1YTI - chains A and I; structure by X-ray diffraction, 2.20 A resolution.

[Chain A]
Molecule: Siv protease
Organism: Simian immunodeficiency virus
Notes: EC 3.4.23.16
UniProtKB: P05896 (POL_SIVM1); residues 1-98 here correspond to UniProt positions 106-203 (UniProt number = residue number + 105)
Chain sequence (99 residues; row label = number of the first residue in the row):
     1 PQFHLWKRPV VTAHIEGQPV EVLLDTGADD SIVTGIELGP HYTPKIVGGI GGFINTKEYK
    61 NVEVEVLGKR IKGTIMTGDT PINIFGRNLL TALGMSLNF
Differences from the reference sequence: engineered mutation His-4 (Ser109 in P05896); conflict Lys-7 (Arg112 in P05896), Val-64 (Ile169 in P05896)

[Chain I]
Molecule: Peptide product
Chain sequence (4 residues; numbered 101 to 104; the number before each row is that of its first residue):
   101 FLEK

[Interface between chain A and chain I]
Pairs across the interface (18; chain A residue first):
  Gly-27(A) with Phe-101(I); Leu-102(I), hydrogen bond (backbone-backbone)
  Ala-28(A) with Leu-102(I), hydrophobic
  Asp-29(A) with Leu-102(I), hydrogen bond (backbone-backbone); Glu-103(I)
  Asp-30(A) with Leu-102(I); Lys-104(I)
  Ile-32(A) with Leu-102(I), hydrophobic
  Lys-45(A) with Lys-104(I)
  Ile-46(A) with Lys-104(I)
  Val-47(A) with Glu-103(I); Lys-104(I)
  Gly-48(A) with Leu-102(I); Glu-103(I), hydrogen bond (backbone-backbone)
  Gly-49(A) with Phe-101(I)
  Glu-58(A) with Lys-104(I), salt bridge
  Met-76(A) with Lys-104(I)
  Ile-84(A) with Leu-102(I), hydrophobic
Interface residues without a listed pair, chain A (14 interface residues in all): Ile-50

[In short]
The interface between chain A and chain I involves 14 residues on one side and 4 on the other; the contacts
include 3 hydrogen bonds and 1 salt bridge. Polar contacts include Glu-58(A)/Lys-104(I), Gly-27(A)/Leu-102(I)
and Asp-29(A)/Leu-102(I).
Chain A is Siv protease (Simian immunodeficiency virus) and chain I is Peptide product; the structure, Siv
protease crystallized with peptide product, was determined by X-ray diffraction together with 1YTG, 1YTH and
1YTJ from the same study.
